PDB entry 4YM2 | X-ray diffraction, 2.10 A resolution | chain A

== Chain A ==
Protein: Galectin-4
Source organism: Homo sapiens
UniProtKB: P56470 (LEG4_HUMAN); residues 171-323 here = UniProt positions 171-323
Sequence (153 residues; row label = number of the first residue in the row):
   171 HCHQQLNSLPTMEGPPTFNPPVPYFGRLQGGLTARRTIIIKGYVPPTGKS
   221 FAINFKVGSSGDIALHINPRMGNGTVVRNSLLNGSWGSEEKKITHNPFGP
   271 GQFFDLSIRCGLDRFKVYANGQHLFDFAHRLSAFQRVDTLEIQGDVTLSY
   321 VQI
Not modelled in the structure: 171-185
UniProt features mapped onto this chain:
  - binding site (a beta-D-galactoside): Trp-256 to Lys-262
  - modified residue: Ser-258 (Phosphoserine)

== Overview ==
From UniProt: 7 beta-D-galactoside-binding residues.
Chain A is Galectin-4 (Homo sapiens); the structure, Crystal structure of the human galectin-4 C-terminal
carbohydrate recognition domain in complex with lactose-3'-sulfate, was determined by X-ray diffraction
together with 4YLZ, 4YM0, 4YM1 and 4YM3 from the same study.
